1LKA - chain A; structure by X-ray diffraction, 1.70 A resolution.

[Chain A]
Protein: Elastase 1
Source organism: Sus scrofa
Notes: EC 3.4.21.36
UniProtKB: P00772 (ELA1_PIG); residues 1-240 here correspond to UniProt positions 27-266 (UniProt number = residue number + 26)
Sequence (240 residues; each row starts with the number of its first residue):
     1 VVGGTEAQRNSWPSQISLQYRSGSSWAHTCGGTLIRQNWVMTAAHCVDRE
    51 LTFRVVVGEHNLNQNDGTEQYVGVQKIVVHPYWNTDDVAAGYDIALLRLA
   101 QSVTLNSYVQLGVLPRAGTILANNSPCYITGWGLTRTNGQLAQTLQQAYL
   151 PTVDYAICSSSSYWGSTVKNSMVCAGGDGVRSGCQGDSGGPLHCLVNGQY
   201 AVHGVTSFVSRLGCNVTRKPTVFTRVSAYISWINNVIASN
Disulfide bonds: C30-C46, C127-C194, C158-C174, C184-C214
Bound ions: Ca2+: E59, N61, Q64, D66, E69

[In short]
The Ca2+ site is built by E59, N61, Q64, D66 and E69.
Chain A is Elastase 1 (Sus scrofa); the structure, Porcine Pancreatic Elastase/Ca-Complex, was determined by
X-ray diffraction (same publication as 1LKB).
